Entry 7VZ4 (electron microscopy, 1.89 A resolution); this record covers chains F and I of the 10 polymer chains in the assembly.

Chain F:
Molecule: Histone H4
Source organism: Homo sapiens
Reference sequence: P62805 (H4_HUMAN); residues 1-102 here correspond to UniProt positions 2-103 (UniProt number = residue number + 1)
Chain sequence (106 residues; row label = number of the first residue in the row; numbers below 1 keep their minus sign (Gly-3 is residue -3)):
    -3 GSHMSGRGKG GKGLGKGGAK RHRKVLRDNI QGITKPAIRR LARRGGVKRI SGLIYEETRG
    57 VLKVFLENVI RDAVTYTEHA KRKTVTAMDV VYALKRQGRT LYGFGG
Disordered / not traced: -3 to 24
Differences from the reference sequence: expression tag (-3 to 0)

Chain I:
Molecule: 145-nt DNA strand
Sequence (145 nucleotides; each row starts with the number of its first residue; numbers below 1 keep their minus sign (DA-72 is residue -72)):
   -72 ATCACAATCC CGGTGCCGAG GCCGCTCAAT TGGTCGTAGA CAGCTCTAGC ACCGCTTAAA
   -12 CGCACGTACG GAATCCGTAC GTGCGTTTAA GCGGTGCTAG AGCTGTCTAC GACCAATTGA
    48 GCGGCCTCGG CACCGGGATT GTGAT

How chain F and chain I interact:
Contacting residue pairs - 11 pairs, chain F then chain I:
  Arg35(F) - DG8(I)  salt bridge to the phosphate
  Arg45(F) - DC7(I)  hydrogen bond to the sugar
  Arg45(F) - DG8(I)  phosphate contact
  Ile46(F) - DC7(I)  sugar contact
  Ile46(F) - DG8(I)  hydrogen bond to the phosphate
  Ser47(F) - DC7(I)  hydrogen bond to the phosphate
  Gly48(F) - DC7(I)  hydrogen bond to the phosphate
  Arg78(F) - DA28(I)  phosphate contact
  Lys79(F) - DG27(I)  phosphate contact
  Lys79(F) - DA28(I)  hydrogen bond to the phosphate
  Thr80(F) - DA28(I)  hydrogen bond to the phosphate
Other interface residues (no listed pair), chain F (12 interface residues in all): Lys31, Lys44, Tyr51, Lys77
Other interface residues (no listed pair), chain I (5 interface residues in all): DG29

Summary:
Chain F and chain I form an interface of 12 and 5 residues respectively; the contacts include 6 hydrogen bonds
and 1 salt bridge. Polar contacts include Arg45(F)-DC7(I), Ile46(F)-DG8(I) and Ser47(F)-DC7(I).
Chain F is Histone H4 (Homo sapiens) and chain I is a 145-nt DNA strand; the structure, Cryo-EM structure of
human nucleosome core particle composed of the Widom 601L DNA sequence, was determined by electron microscopy.
